PDB entry 5XA7 | X-ray diffraction, 3.20 A resolution | chain A

# Chain A
Protein: Sarcoplasmic/endoplasmic reticulum calcium ATPase 1
Organism: Oryctolagus cuniculus
Notes: EC 3.6.3.8
Reference sequence: P04191 (AT2A1_RABIT), isoform P04191-2; residue numbers follow UniProt; this construct covers 1-994
Sequence (995 residues; numbered 0 to 994; the number before each row is that of its first residue; numbering starts at 0):
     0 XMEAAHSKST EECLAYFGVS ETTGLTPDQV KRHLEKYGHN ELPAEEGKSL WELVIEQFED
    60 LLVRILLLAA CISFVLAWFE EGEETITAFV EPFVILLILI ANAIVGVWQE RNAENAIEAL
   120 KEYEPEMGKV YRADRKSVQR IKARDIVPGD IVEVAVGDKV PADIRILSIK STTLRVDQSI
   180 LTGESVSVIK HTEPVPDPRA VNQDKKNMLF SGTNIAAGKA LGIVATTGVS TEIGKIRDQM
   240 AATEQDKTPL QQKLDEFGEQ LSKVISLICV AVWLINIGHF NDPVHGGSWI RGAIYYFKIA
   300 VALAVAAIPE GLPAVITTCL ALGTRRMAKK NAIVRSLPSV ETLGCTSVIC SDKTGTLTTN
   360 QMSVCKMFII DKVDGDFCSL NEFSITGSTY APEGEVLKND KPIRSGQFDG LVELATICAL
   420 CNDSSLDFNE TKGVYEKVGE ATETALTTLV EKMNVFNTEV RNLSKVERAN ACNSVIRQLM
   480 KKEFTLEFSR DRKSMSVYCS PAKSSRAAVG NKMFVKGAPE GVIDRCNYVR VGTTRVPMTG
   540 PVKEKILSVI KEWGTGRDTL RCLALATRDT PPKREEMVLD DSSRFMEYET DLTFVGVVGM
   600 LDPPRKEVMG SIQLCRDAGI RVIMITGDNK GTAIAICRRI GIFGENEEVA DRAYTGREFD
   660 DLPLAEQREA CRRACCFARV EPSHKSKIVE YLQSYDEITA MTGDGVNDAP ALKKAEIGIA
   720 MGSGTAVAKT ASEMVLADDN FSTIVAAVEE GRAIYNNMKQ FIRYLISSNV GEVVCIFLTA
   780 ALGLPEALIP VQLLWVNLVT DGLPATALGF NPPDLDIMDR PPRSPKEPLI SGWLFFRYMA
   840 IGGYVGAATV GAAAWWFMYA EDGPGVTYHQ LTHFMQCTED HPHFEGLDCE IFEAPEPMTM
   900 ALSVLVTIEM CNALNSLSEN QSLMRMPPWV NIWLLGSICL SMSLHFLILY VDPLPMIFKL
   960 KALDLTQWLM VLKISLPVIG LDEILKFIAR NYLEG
Sequence notes: acetylation (0)
Modified residues: ACE (acetyl group) at position 0
Disulfides: Cys70 forms a disulfide with the same residue of a neighbouring copy of this chain
Disulfides: Cys876-Cys888
Metal / ion sites: Ca2+ site 1: Val304, Ala305, Ile307, Glu309, Asn796, Asp800; Na+: Leu711, Lys712, Ala714, Glu732; Ca2+ site 2: Asn768, Glu771, Thr799, Asp800, Glu908
Swiss-Prot annotation at these positions:
  - region (Interaction with PLN): Ile788 to Gly808, Trp932 to Leu943
  - active site: Asp351 (4-aspartylphosphate intermediate)
  - binding site (Ca(2+)): Val304, Ala305, Ile307, Glu309, Asn768, Glu771, Asn796, Thr799, Asp800, Glu908
  - binding site (Mg(2+)): Asp351, Thr353, Asp703
  - binding site (ATP): Thr353, Glu442, Arg489, Lys515, Arg560, Thr625, Gly626, Asp627, Arg678, Lys684, Asn706
  - modified residue: Thr441 (Phosphothreonine), Thr569 (Phosphothreonine), Ser581 (Phosphoserine)

# Summary
Val304, Ala305, Ile307, Glu309, Asn796 and Asp800 coordinate Ca2+ site 1. Leu711, Lys712, Ala714 and Glu732
coordinate Na+. Curated annotation (UniProt) lists active-site residue Asp351, 10 Ca2+-binding residues, 3
Mg2+-binding residues and 11 ATP-binding residues.
Chain A is Sarcoplasmic/endoplasmic reticulum calcium ATPase 1 (Oryctolagus cuniculus); the structure,
Complete structure factors and an atomic model of the calcium pump (SERCA1A) and associated phospholipids in
..., was determined by X-ray diffraction together with 5XA9, 5XAB, 5XAA and 5XA8 from the same study.
